4LF4 - chains A and P of the 21 polymer chains in the assembly; structure by X-ray diffraction, 3.34 A resolution.

== Chain A ==
Molecule: 16S rRNA
From: Thermus thermophilus
Sequence (1522 nucleotides; row label = number of the first residue in the row; note: 43 numbers in that range are skipped by the numbering (no residue carries them; nothing is unmodelled there); a row labelled like 190A-190L holds insertion residues (190A, then the next letters in order); numbering starts at 0):
     0 UUUGUUGGAGAGUUUGAUCCUGGCUCAGGGUGAACGCUGGCGGCGUGCCU
    50 AAGACAUGCAAGUCGUGCGGG
    73 CCGCGGGGUUUU
    88 ACUCCG
    95 UGGUC
   101 AGCGGCGGACGGGUGAGUAACGCGUGGGU
  129A G
   130 ACCUACCCGGAAGAGGGGGACAACCCGGGGAAACUCGGGCUAAUCCCCCA
   180 UGUGGACCCGC
190A-190L CCCUUGGGGUGU
   191 GUCCAAAGGGCUUU
   216 GCCCGCUUCCGGAUGGGCCCGCGUCCCAUCAGCUAGUUGGUGGGGUAAUG
   266 GCCCACCAAGGCGACGACGGGUAGCCGGUCUGAGAGGAUGGCCGGCCACA
   316 GGGGCACUGAGACACGGGCCCCACUCCUACGGGAGGCAGCAGUUAGGAAU
   366 CUUCCGCAAUGGGCGCAAGCCUGACGGAGCGACGCCGCUUGGAGGAAGAA
   416 GCCCUUCGGGGUGUAAACUCCUGAA
   442 CCCGGGACGAAACCCCCGACGA
   474 GGGGACUGACGGUACCGGG
   494 GUAAUAGCGCCGGCCAACUCCGUGCCAGCAGCCGCGGUAAUACGGAGGGC
   544 GCGAGCGUUACCCGGAUUCACUGGGCGUAAAGGGCGUGUAGGCGGCCUGG
   594 GGCGUCCCAUGUGAAAGACCACGGCUCAACCGUGGGGGAGCGUGGGAUAC
   644 GCUCAGGCUAGACGGUGGGAGAGGGUGGUGGAAUUCCCGGAGUAGCGGUG
   694 AAAUGCGCAGAUACCGGGAGGAACGCCGAUGGCGAAGGCAGCCACCUGGU
   744 CCACCCGUGACGCUGAGGCGCGAAAGCGUGGGGAGCAAACCGGAUUAGAU
   794 ACCCGGGUAGUCCACGCCCUAAACGAUGCGCGCUAGGUCUCUGGGUCU
   848 CCUGGGGGCCGAAGCUAACGCGUUAAGCGCGCCGCCUGGGGAGUACGGCC
   898 GCAAGGCUGAAACUCAAAGGAAUUGACGGGGGCCCGCACAAGCGGUGGAG
   948 CAUGUGGUUUAAUUCGAAGXAACGCGAAGAACCUUACCAGGCCUUGACAU
   998 GCUAGG
 1003A G
  1004 AACCCGGGUGAAAGCCUGGGGUGCCCC
1030A-1030D GCGA
  1031 GGGGAGCCCUAGCACAGGUGCUGCAUGGCCGUCGUCAGCUCGUGCCGUGA
  1081 GGUGUUGGGUUAAGUCCCGCAACGAGCGCAACCCCCGCCGUUAGUUGCCA
  1131 GCGGUUCGGCCGGGCACUCUAACGGGACUGCCCGCGAAA
  1171 GCGGGAGGAAGGAGGGGACGACGUCUGGUCAGCAUGGCCCUUACGGCCUG
  1221 GGCGACACACGUGCUACAAUGCCCACUACAAAGCGAUGCCACCCGGCAAC
  1271 GGGGAGCUAAUCGCAAAAAGGUGGGCCCAGUUCGGAUUGGGGUCUGCAAC
  1321 CCGACCCCAUGAAGCCGGAAUCGCUAGUAAUCGCGGAUCAG
 1361A C
  1362 CAUGCCGCGGUGAAUACGUUCCCGGGCCUUGUACACACXGCCXGUXACGC
  1412 CAUGGGAGCGGGCUCUACCCGAAGUCGCCGGG
  1446 AGCCUACGGG
  1459 CAGGCGCCGAGGGUAGGGCCCGUGACUGGGGCGAAGUCGUAACAAGGUAG
  1509 CUGUACCGGAAGGUGCGGCUGGAU
 1532A C
  1533 CA
  1536 CUCCUUUCU
Disordered / not traced: 0-4, 1532A, 1536-1538
Sequence notes: conflict C1533 (A2157 in M26923.1), A1534 (C2158 in M26923.1)
Modified residues: PSU (pseudouridine-5'-monophosphate) at position 516, 7MG (7N-methyl-8-hydroguanosine-5'-monophosphate) at position 527, M2G (N2-dimethylguanosine-5'-monophosphate) at position 966, 5MC (5-methylcytidine-5'-monophosphate) at position 967, 2MG (2N-methylguanosine-5'-monophosphate) at position 1207, 5MC (5-methylcytidine-5'-monophosphate) at position 1400, 4OC (4n,o2'-methylcytidine-5'-monophosphate) at position 1402, 5MC (5-methylcytidine-5'-monophosphate) at position 1404, 5MC (5-methylcytidine-5'-monophosphate) at position 1407, UR3 (3-methyluridine-5'-monophoshate) at position 1498, PSU (pseudouridine-5'-monophosphate) at position 1540, PSU (pseudouridine-5'-monophosphate) at position 1541
Bound ions: Mg2+ site 1: U12, G22; Mg2+ site 2: U12, C526, A914; Mg2+ site 3 near G21 (its only coordinating residue here); Mg2+ site 4: C48, G115; Mg2+ site 5 near A53 (its only coordinating residue here); Mg2+ site 6: G61, U62, G105; Mg2+ site 7 near G107 (its only coordinating residue here); Mg2+ site 8: A109, G331; Mg2+ site 9: A116, G117, G289; Mg2+ site 10: C121, G124, U125, G236; Mg2+ site 11 near G157 (its only coordinating residue here); Mg2+ site 12: C174, C175; 65 more Mg2+ sites not listed; 3 more K+ sites not listed
Residues lining bound ligands: gentamicin c1a (LLL; (2R,3R,4R,5R)-2-((1S,2S,3R,4S,6R)-4,6-diamino-3-((2R,3R,6S)-3-amino-6-(aminomethyl)-tetrahydro-2H-pyran-2-yloxy)-2-hydr oxycyclohexyloxy)-5-methyl-4-(methylamino)-tetrahydro-2H-pyran-3,5-diol): 5MC_1404, G1405, U1406, 5MC_1407, A1408, C1409, G1491, A1492, A1493, G1494, U1495

== Chain P ==
Molecule: ribosomal protein S16
From: Thermus thermophilus
UniProtKB: Q5SJH3 (RS16_THET8); residue numbers follow UniProt; this construct covers 1-88
Chain sequence (88 residues; numbered 1 to 88; the number before each row is that of its first residue):
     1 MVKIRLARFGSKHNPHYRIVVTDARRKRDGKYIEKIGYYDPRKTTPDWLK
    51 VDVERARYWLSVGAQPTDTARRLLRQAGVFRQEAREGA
Disordered / not traced: 85-88

== Interface between chain A and chain P ==
Residue-residue contacts (87; chain A residue first):
  C43(A) - Lys12(P)  phosphate contact
  C43(A) - His13(P)  phosphate contact
  G44(A) - Lys12(P)  hydrogen bond to the phosphate
  C110(A) - Arg25(P)  hydrogen bond to the sugar
  G112(A) - Lys27(P)  salt bridge to the phosphate
  A134(A) - Met1(P)  base contact
  A134(A) - Arg25(P)  base contact
  C135(A) - Met1(P)  hydrogen bond to the base
  C136(A) - Met1(P)  sugar contact
  C136(A) - Gly63(P)  hydrogen bond to the sugar
  C136(A) - Gln65(P)  hydrogen bond to the phosphate
  C137(A) - Ser61(P)  hydrogen bond to the sugar
  C137(A) - Gly63(P)  sugar contact
  G227(A) - Val62(P)  hydrogen bond to the base
  A228(A) - Val2(P)  sugar contact
  A228(A) - Tyr58(P)  sugar contact
  A228(A) - Trp59(P)  phosphate contact
  A228(A) - Val62(P)  sugar contact
  U229(A) - Asp23(P)  sugar contact
  U229(A) - Ile33(P)  sugar contact
  U229(A) - Trp59(P)  phosphate contact
  G230(A) - Asp23(P)  sugar contact
  G230(A) - Arg25(P)  hydrogen bond to the sugar
  G309(A) - Lys27(P)  phosphate contact
  G309(A) - Asp29(P)  sugar contact
  G309(A) - Gly30(P)  phosphate contact
  G309(A) - Lys31(P)  phosphate contact
  G310(A) - Arg26(P)  salt bridge to the phosphate
  G310(A) - Lys27(P)  salt bridge to the phosphate
  G310(A) - Gly30(P)  phosphate contact
  G310(A) - Lys31(P)  phosphate contact
  C311(A) - Arg26(P)  salt bridge to the phosphate
  A374(A) - Tyr17(P)  hydrogen bond to the sugar
  U375(A) - Leu6(P)  hydrogen bond to the sugar
  U375(A) - Tyr17(P)  hydrogen bond to the sugar
  U375(A) - Arg28(P)  hydrogen bond to the base
  U375(A) - Thr69(P)  hydrogen bond to the phosphate
  G376(A) - Arg5(P)  hydrogen bond to the phosphate
  G376(A) - Leu6(P)  hydrogen bond to the phosphate
  G376(A) - Arg28(P)  sugar contact
  G376(A) - Thr67(P)  hydrogen bond to the phosphate
  G377(A) - Lys3(P)  salt bridge to the phosphate
  G377(A) - Arg5(P)  salt bridge to the phosphate
  G377(A) - Ala24(P)  sugar contact
  G377(A) - Thr67(P)  phosphate contact
  C390(A) - Arg28(P)  hydrogen bond to the phosphate
  G391(A) - Arg8(P)  phosphate contact
  G391(A) - Arg28(P)  salt bridge to the phosphate
  G392(A) - Lys12(P)  phosphate contact
  G392(A) - His13(P)  salt bridge to the phosphate
  A393(A) - Lys12(P)  salt bridge to the phosphate
  A393(A) - His13(P)  salt bridge to the phosphate
  C449(A) - Arg42(P)  base contact
  G450(A) - Pro15(P)  sugar contact
  G450(A) - Pro41(P)  sugar contact
  G450(A) - Lys43(P)  salt bridge to the phosphate
  A452(A) - Lys43(P)  salt bridge to the phosphate
  A452(A) - Arg72(P)  hydrogen bond to the phosphate
  A453(A) - Asp68(P)  sugar contact
  A453(A) - Arg72(P)  sugar contact
  C454(A) - Asp68(P)  sugar contact
  G462(A) - Gln82(P)  hydrogen bond to the base
  A463(A) - Arg75(P)  salt bridge to the phosphate
  A463(A) - Phe80(P)  phosphate contact
  A463(A) - Arg81(P)  phosphate contact
  A463(A) - Gln82(P)  hydrogen bond to the sugar
  A463(A) - Glu83(P)  hydrogen bond to the sugar
  G474(A) - Arg75(P)  salt bridge to the phosphate
  G474(A) - Arg81(P)  hydrogen bond to the phosphate
  G474(A) - Glu83(P)  sugar contact
  G475(A) - Arg81(P)  salt bridge to the phosphate
  A608(A) - Arg18(P)  hydrogen bond to the phosphate
  A608(A) - Tyr32(P)  sugar contact
  A609(A) - Arg18(P)  salt bridge to the phosphate
  G617(A) - Thr44(P)  hydrogen bond to the sugar
  C623(A) - Ser11(P)  sugar contact
  C624(A) - Phe9(P)  phosphate contact
  C624(A) - Ser11(P)  sugar contact
  C624(A) - Asn14(P)  hydrogen bond to the sugar
  C624(A) - His16(P)  sugar contact
  G625(A) - Phe9(P)  phosphate contact
  G625(A) - His16(P)  sugar contact
  U626(A) - Arg18(P)  salt bridge to the phosphate
  U626(A) - Lys35(P)  salt bridge to the phosphate
  U626(A) - Tyr38(P)  phosphate contact
  G627(A) - Lys35(P)  salt bridge to the phosphate
  G627(A) - Lys50(P)  salt bridge to the phosphate
Other interface residues (no listed pair), chain A (47 interface residues in all): G111, G231, A325, G378, A451, C483, A607
Other interface residues (no listed pair), chain P (50 interface residues in all): Gly10, Tyr39

== In short ==
47 residues of chain A and 50 residues of chain P are in contact; the contacts include 25 hydrogen bonds and
20 salt bridges. Polar contacts include C135(A)-Met1(P), G227(A)-Val62(P) and U375(A)-Arg28(P). Ligands of
chain A: gentamicin c1a. U12(A) and G22(A) coordinate Mg2+ site 1.
Here chain A is 16S rRNA and chain P is ribosomal protein S16, both from Thermus thermophilus. Entry 4LF4
(Crystal Structure of 30S ribosomal subunit from Thermus thermophilus) was determined by X-ray diffraction.
